2A3I - chains A and B; structure by X-ray diffraction, 1.95 A resolution.

[Chain A]
Protein: Mineralocorticoid receptor
Organism: Homo sapiens
Notes: fragment: Mineralocoricoid receptor
UniProt: P08235 (MCR_HUMAN); residues 732-984 here = UniProt positions 732-984
Sequence (253 residues; numbered 732 to 984; the number before each row is that of its first residue):
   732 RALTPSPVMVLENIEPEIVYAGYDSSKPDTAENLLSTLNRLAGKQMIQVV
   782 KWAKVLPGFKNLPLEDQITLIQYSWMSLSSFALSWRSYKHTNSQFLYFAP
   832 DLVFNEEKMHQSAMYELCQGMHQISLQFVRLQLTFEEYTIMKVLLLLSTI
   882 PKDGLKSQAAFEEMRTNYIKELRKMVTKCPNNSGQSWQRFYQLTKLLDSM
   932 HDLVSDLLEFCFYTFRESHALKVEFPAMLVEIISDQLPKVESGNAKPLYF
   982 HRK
Construct notes: engineered mutation S808 (Cys in P08235)
Small-molecule neighbours: corticosterone (C0R): L766, L769, N770, L772, A773, Q776, W806, M807, S810, S811, L814, R817, F829, M845, L848, M852, L938, F941, C942, T945, V954, F956, L960

[Chain B]
Protein: Nuclear receptor coactivator 1, residues 1430-1441
Notes: EC 2.3.1.48
UniProt: Q15788 (NCOA1_HUMAN); numbering as in UniProt (aligned over 1430-1441)
Sequence (12 residues; numbered 1430 to 1441; the number before each row is that of its first residue):
  1430 QQKSLLQQLLTE

[How chain A and chain B interact]
Pairs across the interface (18):
  I778(A) with L1438(B), hydrophobic
  V781(A) with L1438(B), hydrophobic; L1439(B), hydrophobic
  K782(A) with L1438(B), hydrogen bond (side chain-backbone); E1441(B), salt bridge
  K785(A) with L1438(B); L1439(B); E1441(B), hydrogen bond (side chain-backbone)
  L795(A) with L1439(B), hydrophobic
  I799(A) with L1435(B), hydrophobic; Q1436(B); L1439(B), hydrophobic
  Q803(A) with L1435(B)
  M959(A) with L1434(B), hydrophobic
  E962(A) with S1433(B); L1434(B), hydrogen bond (side chain-backbone); L1435(B)
  I963(A) with L1435(B), hydrophobic
Interface residues without a listed pair, chain A (13 interface residues in all): Q798, I802, A958
Interface residues without a listed pair, chain B (8 interface residues in all): T1440

[In short]
The interface between chain A and chain B involves 13 residues on one side and 8 on the other; the contacts
include 3 hydrogen bonds and 1 salt bridge. Polar contacts include K782(A)-E1441(B), K782(A)-L1438(B) and
K785(A)-E1441(B). Bound to chain A: corticosterone.
Here chain A is Mineralocorticoid receptor (Homo sapiens) and chain B is Nuclear receptor coactivator 1,
residues 1430-1441. Entry 2A3I (Structural and Biochemical Mechanisms for the Specificity of Hormone Binding
and Coactivator Assembly by Mineralocorticoid Receptor) was determined by X-ray diffraction.
